5V76 - chains A and B; structure by X-ray diffraction, 1.55 A resolution.

[Chain A (and B)]
Molecule: Microcompartments protein
Organism: Haliangium ochraceum (strain DSM 14365 / JCM 11303 / SMP-2)
Notes: chain B of this document is another copy of the same molecule, construct and numbering; everything in this record applies to it too
UniProt: D0LV02 (D0LV02_HALO1); numbering as in UniProt (aligned over 1-206)
Amino-acid sequence (206 residues; row label = number of the first residue in the row):
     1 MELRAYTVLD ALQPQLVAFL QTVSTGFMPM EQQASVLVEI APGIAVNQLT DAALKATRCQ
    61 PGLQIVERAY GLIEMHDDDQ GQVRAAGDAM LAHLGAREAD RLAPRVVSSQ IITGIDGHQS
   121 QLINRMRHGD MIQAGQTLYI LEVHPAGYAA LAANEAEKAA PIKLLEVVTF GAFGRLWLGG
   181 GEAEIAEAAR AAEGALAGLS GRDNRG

[How chain A and chain B interact]
Pairs across the interface (51; chain A residue first):
  P14(A) - Q133(B)
  Q15(A) - M131(B)
  A18(A) - N124(B)
  A18(A) - M131(B)  hydrophobic
  F19(A) - M131(B)
  Q21(A) - Q121(B)
  Q21(A) - N124(B)  hydrogen bond
  Q21(A) - R125(B)  hydrogen bond (backbone-side chain)
  T22(A) - N124(B)  hydrogen bond (side chain-backbone)
  T22(A) - R125(B)  hydrogen bond (backbone-side chain)
  T22(A) - R127(B)  hydrogen bond
  S24(A) - R125(B)  hydrogen bond (backbone-side chain)
  M28(A) - Q121(B)  hydrogen bond
  M28(A) - R125(B)
  M30(A) - G117(B)
  M30(A) - H118(B)
  E31(A) - Q133(B)
  E31(A) - A134(B)  hydrogen bond (side chain-backbone)
  G117(A) - M30(B)
  H118(A) - M30(B)
  Q121(A) - Q21(B)
  Q121(A) - M28(B)  hydrogen bond
  N124(A) - A18(B)
  N124(A) - Q21(B)  hydrogen bond
  N124(A) - T22(B)  hydrogen bond (backbone-side chain)
  R125(A) - Q21(B)  hydrogen bond (side chain-backbone)
  R125(A) - T22(B)  hydrogen bond (side chain-backbone)
  R125(A) - S24(B)  hydrogen bond (side chain-backbone)
  R125(A) - M28(B)
  R127(A) - T22(B)  hydrogen bond
  R127(A) - R127(B)
  R127(A) - H128(B)  hydrogen bond (side chain-backbone)
  R127(A) - G129(B)  hydrogen bond (side chain-backbone)
  H128(A) - R127(B)  hydrogen bond (backbone-side chain)
  G129(A) - R127(B)  hydrogen bond (backbone-side chain)
  G129(A) - G129(B)
  G129(A) - M131(B)
  D130(A) - D130(B)
  D130(A) - M131(B)  hydrogen bond (side chain-backbone)
  M131(A) - Q15(B)
  M131(A) - A18(B)  hydrophobic
  M131(A) - F19(B)
  M131(A) - G129(B)
  M131(A) - D130(B)  hydrogen bond (backbone-side chain)
  M131(A) - L164(B)
  I132(A) - A18(B)
  Q133(A) - P14(B)
  Q133(A) - Q15(B)  hydrogen bond
  Q133(A) - E31(B)
  A134(A) - E31(B)  hydrogen bond (backbone-side chain)
  L164(A) - M131(B)
Also at the interface, not in a pair above, chain A (26 interface residues in all): V23, S120
Also at the interface, not in a pair above, chain B (25 interface residues in all): S120, I132

[Overview]
Chain A and chain B form an interface of 26 and 25 residues respectively; the contacts include 23 hydrogen
bonds. Polar pairs include Q21(A)-N124(B), Q21(A)-R125(B) and T22(A)-N124(B).
Chain A and chain B are both Microcompartments protein (Haliangium ochraceum (strain DSM 14365 / JCM 11303 /
SMP-2)); the structure, Structure of Haliangium ochraceum BMC-T HO-3341, was determined by X-ray diffraction,
deposited together with 5V74.
